5GLS - chain A; structure by X-ray diffraction, 1.93 A resolution.

# Chain A
Protein: Lactoperoxidase
Source organism: Bos taurus
Notes: EC 1.11.1.7
Reference sequence: P80025 (PERL_BOVIN); residues 1-595 here correspond to UniProt positions 118-712 (UniProt number = residue number + 117)
Amino-acid sequence (595 residues; each row starts with the number of its first residue):
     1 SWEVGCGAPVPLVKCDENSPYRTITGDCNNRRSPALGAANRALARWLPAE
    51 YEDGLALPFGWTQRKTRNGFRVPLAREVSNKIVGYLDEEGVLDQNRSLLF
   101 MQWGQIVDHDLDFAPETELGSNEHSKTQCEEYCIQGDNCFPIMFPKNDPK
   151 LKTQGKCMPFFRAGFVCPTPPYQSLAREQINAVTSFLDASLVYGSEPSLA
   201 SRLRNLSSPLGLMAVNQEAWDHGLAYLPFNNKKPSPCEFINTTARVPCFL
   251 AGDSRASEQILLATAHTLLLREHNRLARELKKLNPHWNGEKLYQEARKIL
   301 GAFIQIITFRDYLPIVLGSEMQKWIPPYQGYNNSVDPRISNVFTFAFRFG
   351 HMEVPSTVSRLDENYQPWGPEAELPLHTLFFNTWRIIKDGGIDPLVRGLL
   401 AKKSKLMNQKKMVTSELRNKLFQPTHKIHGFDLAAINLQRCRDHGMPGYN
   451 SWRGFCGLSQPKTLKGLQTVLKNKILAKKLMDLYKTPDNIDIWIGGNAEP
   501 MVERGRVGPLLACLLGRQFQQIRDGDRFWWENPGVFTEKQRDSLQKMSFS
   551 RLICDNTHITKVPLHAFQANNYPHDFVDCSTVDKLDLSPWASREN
Sequence notes: conflict S254 (Phe371 in P80025), K410 (Asp527 in P80025), M547 (Val664 in P80025)
Modified residues: S198 (phosphoserine; SEP)
Disulfide bonds: C6-C167, C15-C28, C129-C139, C133-C157, C237-C248, C456-C513, C554-C579
Covalent attachments: N-acetylglucosamine (NAG) linked to N95, N205, N241, N332
Ion coordination: Ca2+: D110, T184, F186, D188, S190; heme Fe near H351 (its only coordinating residue here)
Residues lining bound ligands:
  - heme (HEM): M101, G104, Q105, D108, D112, F113, A114, R255, E258, Q259, Y312, T344, F347, R348, G350, H351, V354, L376, F380, L417, L421, Q423, L433, I436, N437, R440
  - 1-(oxidosulfanyl)methanamine (OSM), molecule 1: V215, N216, Q217, E218, P228, F229
  - 1-(oxidosulfanyl)methanamine (OSM), molecule 2: E363, Y365, R397, H558, I559, T560, K561

# In short
Ligands of chain A: heme and 1-(oxidosulfanyl)methanamine. Covalently linked N-acetylglucosamine: at N95,
N205, N241 and N332. The Ca2+ site is built by D110, T184, F186, D188 and S190.
Chain A is Lactoperoxidase (Bos taurus); the structure, Structure of bovine Lactoperoxidase with a partially
modified covalent bond with heme moiety, was determined by X-ray diffraction together with 5B72, 4PNX, 3TGY
and 2QPK from the same study.
